Entry 9IBZ (electron microscopy, 3.08 A resolution); this record covers chains A and T of the 5 polymer chains in the assembly.

[Chain A]
Name: DNA polymerase subunit gamma-1
Source organism: Mus musculus
Notes: EC 2.7.7.7
UniProtKB: Q75WC0 (Q75WC0_MOUSE); residues 26-1217 here = UniProt positions 26-1217
Amino-acid sequence (1199 residues; numbered 19 to 1217; the number before each row is that of its first residue):
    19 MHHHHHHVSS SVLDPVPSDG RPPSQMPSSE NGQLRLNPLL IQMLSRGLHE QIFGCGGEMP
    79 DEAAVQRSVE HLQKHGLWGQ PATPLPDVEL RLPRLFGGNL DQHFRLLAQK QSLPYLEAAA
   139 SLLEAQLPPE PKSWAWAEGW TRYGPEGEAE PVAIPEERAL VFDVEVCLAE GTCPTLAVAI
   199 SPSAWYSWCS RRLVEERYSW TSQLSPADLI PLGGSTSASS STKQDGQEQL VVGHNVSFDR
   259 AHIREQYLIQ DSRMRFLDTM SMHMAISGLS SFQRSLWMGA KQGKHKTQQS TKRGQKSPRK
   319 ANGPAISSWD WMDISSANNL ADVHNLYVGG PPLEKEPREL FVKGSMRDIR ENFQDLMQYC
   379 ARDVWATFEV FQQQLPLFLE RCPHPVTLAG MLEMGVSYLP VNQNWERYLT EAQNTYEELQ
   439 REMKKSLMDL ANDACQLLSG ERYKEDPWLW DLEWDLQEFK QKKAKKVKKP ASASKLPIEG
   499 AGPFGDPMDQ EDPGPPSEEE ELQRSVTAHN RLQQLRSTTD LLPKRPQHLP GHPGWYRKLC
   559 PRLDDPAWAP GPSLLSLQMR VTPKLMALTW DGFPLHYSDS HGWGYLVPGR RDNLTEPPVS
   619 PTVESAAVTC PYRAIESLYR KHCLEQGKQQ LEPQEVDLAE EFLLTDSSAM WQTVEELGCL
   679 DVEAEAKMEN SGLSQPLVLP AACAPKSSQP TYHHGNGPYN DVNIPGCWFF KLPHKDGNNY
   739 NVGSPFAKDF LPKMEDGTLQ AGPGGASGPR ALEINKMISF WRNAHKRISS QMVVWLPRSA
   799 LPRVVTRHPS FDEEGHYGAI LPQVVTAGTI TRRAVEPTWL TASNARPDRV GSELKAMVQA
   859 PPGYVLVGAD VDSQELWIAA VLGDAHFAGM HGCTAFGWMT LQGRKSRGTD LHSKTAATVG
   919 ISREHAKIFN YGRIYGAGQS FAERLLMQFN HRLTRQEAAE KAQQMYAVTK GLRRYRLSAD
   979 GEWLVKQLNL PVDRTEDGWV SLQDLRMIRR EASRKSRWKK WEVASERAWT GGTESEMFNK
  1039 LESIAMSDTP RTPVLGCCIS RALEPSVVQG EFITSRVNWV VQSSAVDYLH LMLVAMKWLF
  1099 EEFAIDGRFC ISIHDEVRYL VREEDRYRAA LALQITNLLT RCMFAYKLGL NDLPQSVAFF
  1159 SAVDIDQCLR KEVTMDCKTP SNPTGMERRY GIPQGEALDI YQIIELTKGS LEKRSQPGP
Unresolved in the structure: 19-49, 231-245, 300-325, 481-507, 609-625, 645-708, 972-1025, 1212-1217
Sequence notes: initiating methionine (19); expression tag (20-25)
Ion coordination: Ca2+ site 1: His-252, Asp-257 (shared with 1 residue of chain P); Ca2+ site 2: Asp-868, Val-869
Small-molecule neighbours: 2'-deoxycytidine-5'-triphosphate (DCP): Ser-871, Glu-873, Lys-903, His-910, Arg-921, Lys-925, Ile-926, Tyr-929, Tyr-933, His-1112, Asp-1113
What the authors report for this chain:
  - mutagenesis - A449T, W726S/E1121G, G826S, Y933C: decreased catalytic activity

[Chain T]
Molecule: template strand (40-nt DNA)
Sequence (40 nucleotides; each row starts with the number of its first residue):
     1 TTTTTTTTTT ATCCGGGCTC CTCTAGACTC GACCGCATGC
Unresolved in the structure: 1-16, 37-40

[Chain A / chain T interface]
Residue-residue contacts (13; chain A residue first):
  Phe-290(A) / DG17(T)  stacking on the base
  Phe-290(A) / DC18(T)  base contact
  Ser-293(A) / DC18(T)  hydrogen bond to the base
  Lys-480(A) / DC36(T)  salt bridge to the phosphate
  Lys-542(A) / DG35(T)  salt bridge to the phosphate
  Gln-576(A) / DG26(T)  sugar contact
  Met-577(A) / DA27(T)  phosphate contact
  Arg-578(A) / DA27(T)  hydrogen bond to the phosphate
  Ser-938(A) / DG17(T)  hydrogen bond to the phosphate
  Phe-939(A) / DG17(T)  hydrogen bond to the phosphate
  Arg-942(A) / DG17(T)  salt bridge to the phosphate
  Glu-1069(A) / DG17(T)  base contact
  Phe-1070(A) / DG17(T)  base contact
Interface residues without a listed pair, chain A (16 interface residues in all): Ser-289, Gly-297, Pro-541, Ser-574
Interface residues without a listed pair, chain T (10 interface residues in all): DT19, DC20, DA25, DC28

[Overview]
16 residues of chain A face 10 of chain T across their interface; the contacts include 4 hydrogen bonds, 3
salt bridges and 1 aromatic stacking contact. Polar pairs include Ser-293(A)/DC18(T), Arg-578(A)/DA27(T) and
Ser-938(A)/DG17(T). Bound to chain A: 2'-deoxycytidine-5'-triphosphate. The paper reports that A449T,
W726S/E1121G and G826S of chain A, among others, reduce catalytic activity.
Chain A is DNA polymerase subunit gamma-1 (Mus musculus) and chain T is template strand (40-nt DNA); the
structure, Chimeric mitochondrial DNA polymerase gamma ternary complex (mAhB) in human-like error-editing
conformer (composite), was determined by electron microscopy (same publication as 9G74, 9G75, 9G77, 9IBX,
9IC0, 9IC1 and 9IC3).
